PDB entry 6D3S | electron microscopy, 6.60 A resolution (low resolution: residue-level contacts below are approximate; hydrogen-bond / salt-bridge calls are withheld) | chain A

# Chain A
Molecule: Cystic fibrosis transmembrane conductance regulator
From: Gallus gallus
Notes: EC 3.6.3.49
Reference sequence: A0M8U4 (A0M8U4_CHICK); numbering as in UniProt; present here: 1-404, 437-1441
Chain sequence (1437 residues; each row starts with the number of its first residue; note: 32 numbers in that range are skipped by the numbering (no residue carries them; nothing is unmodelled there)):
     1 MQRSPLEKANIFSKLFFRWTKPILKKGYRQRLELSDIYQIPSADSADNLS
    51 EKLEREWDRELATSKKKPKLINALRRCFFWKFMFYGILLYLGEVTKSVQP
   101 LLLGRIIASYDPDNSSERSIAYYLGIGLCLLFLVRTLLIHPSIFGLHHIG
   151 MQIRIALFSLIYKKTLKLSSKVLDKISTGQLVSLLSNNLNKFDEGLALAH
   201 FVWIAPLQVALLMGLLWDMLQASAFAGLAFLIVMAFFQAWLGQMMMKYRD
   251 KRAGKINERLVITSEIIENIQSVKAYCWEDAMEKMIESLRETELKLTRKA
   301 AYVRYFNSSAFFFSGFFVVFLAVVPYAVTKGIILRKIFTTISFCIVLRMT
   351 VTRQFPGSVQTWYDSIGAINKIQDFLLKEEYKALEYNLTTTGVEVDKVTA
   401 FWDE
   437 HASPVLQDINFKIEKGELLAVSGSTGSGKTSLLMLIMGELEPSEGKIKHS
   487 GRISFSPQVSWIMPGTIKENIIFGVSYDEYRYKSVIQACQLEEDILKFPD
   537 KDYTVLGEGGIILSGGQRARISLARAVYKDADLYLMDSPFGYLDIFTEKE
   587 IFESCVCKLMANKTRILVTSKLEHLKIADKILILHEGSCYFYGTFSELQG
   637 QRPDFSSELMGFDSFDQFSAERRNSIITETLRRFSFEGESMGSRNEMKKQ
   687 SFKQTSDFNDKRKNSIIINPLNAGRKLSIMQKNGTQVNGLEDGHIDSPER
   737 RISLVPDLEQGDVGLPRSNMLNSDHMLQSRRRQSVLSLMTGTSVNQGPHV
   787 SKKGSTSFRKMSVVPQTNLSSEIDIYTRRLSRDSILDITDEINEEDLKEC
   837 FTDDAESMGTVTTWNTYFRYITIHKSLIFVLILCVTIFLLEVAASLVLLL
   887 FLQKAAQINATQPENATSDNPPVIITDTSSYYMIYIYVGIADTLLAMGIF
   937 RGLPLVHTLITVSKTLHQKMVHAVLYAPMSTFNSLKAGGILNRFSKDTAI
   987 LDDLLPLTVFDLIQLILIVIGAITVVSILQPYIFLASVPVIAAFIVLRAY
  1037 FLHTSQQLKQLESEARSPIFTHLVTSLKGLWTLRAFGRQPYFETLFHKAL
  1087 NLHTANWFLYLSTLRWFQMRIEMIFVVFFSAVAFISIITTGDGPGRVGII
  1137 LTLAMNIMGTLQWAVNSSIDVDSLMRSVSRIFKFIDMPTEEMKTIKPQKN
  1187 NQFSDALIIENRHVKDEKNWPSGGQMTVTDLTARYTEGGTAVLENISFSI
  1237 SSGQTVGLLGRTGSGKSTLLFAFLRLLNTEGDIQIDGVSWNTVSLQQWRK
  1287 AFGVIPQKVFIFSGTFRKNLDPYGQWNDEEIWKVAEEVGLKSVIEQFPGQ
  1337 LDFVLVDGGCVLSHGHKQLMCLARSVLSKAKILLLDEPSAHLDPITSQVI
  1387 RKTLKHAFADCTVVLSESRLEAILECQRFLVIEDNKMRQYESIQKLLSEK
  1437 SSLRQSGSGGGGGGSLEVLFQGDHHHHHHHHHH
Unresolved in the structure: 1-41, 673-849, 889-916, 1173-1208, 1442-1469
Construct notes: conflict Ser1404 (His in A0M8U4); expression tag (1442-1469)
Ligand contacts:
  - ATP (adenosine-5'-triphosphate), molecule 1: Ser170, Trp402, Ser460, Thr461, Gly462, Ser463, Gly464, Lys465, Thr466, Ser467
  - ATP, molecule 2: Tyr1221, Thr1248, Gly1249, Ser1250, Gly1251, Lys1252, Ser1253, Thr1254

# Overview
Bound to chain A: ATP.
Chain A is Cystic fibrosis transmembrane conductance regulator (Gallus gallus); the structure,
Thermostabilized phosphorylated chicken CFTR, was determined by electron microscopy together with 6D3R from
the same study.
